Entry 8ZIR (electron microscopy, 3.08 A resolution); this record covers chains O and P of the 18 polymer chains in the assembly.

== Chain O (and P) ==
Name: HerA
From: Agrobacterium tumefaciens
Notes: chain P of this document is another copy of the same molecule, construct and numbering; everything in this record applies to it too
Amino-acid sequence (617 residues; each row starts with the number of its first residue):
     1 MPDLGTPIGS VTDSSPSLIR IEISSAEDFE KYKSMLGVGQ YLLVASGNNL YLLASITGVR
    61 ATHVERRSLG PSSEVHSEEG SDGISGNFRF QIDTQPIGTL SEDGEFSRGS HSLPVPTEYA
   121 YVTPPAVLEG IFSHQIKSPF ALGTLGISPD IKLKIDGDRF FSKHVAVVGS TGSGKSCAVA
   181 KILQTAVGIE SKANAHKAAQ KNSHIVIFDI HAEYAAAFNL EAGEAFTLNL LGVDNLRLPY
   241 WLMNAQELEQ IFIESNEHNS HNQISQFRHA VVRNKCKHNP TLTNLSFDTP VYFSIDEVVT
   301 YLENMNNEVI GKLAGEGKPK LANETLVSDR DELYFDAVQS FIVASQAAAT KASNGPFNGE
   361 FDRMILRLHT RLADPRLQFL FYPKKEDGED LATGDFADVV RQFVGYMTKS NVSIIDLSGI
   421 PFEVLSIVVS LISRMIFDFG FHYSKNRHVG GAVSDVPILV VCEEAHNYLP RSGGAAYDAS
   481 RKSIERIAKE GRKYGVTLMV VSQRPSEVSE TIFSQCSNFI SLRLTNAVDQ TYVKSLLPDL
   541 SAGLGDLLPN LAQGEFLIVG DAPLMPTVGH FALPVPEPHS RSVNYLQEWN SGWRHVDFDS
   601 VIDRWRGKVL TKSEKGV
Unresolved in the structure: 64-86, 191-200, 221-224, 448-455, 580-596, 606-617 (chain P: 65-86, 147-150, 580-617)
Metal / ion sites: Mg2+: S176 (together with ATP)
Ligand contacts: ATP (adenosine-5'-triphosphate): S170, T171, G172, S173, G174, K175, S176, C177, Q503, Q553, G554, F571, A572, L573

== Chain O / chain P interface ==
Contacting residue pairs (39; chain O residue first):
  K33(O) - L113(P)  hydrogen bond (side chain-backbone)
  V59(O) - S15(P)
  V59(O) - P16(P)
  V59(O) - L113(P)  hydrophobic
  R60(O) - S14(P)
  A61(O) - D13(P)
  A61(O) - S14(P)  hydrogen bond (backbone-backbone)
  T62(O) - D13(P)  hydrogen bond
  T171(O) - D561(P)
  G359(O) - H261(P)
  L366(O) - R268(P)
  T370(O) - D288(P)
  R376(O) - F441(P)
  R376(O) - R486(P)
  S418(O) - E490(P)
  S418(O) - K493(P)  hydrogen bond
  I420(O) - E490(P)
  P421(O) - E490(P)
  F422(O) - E485(P)
  F422(O) - R486(P)
  F422(O) - K489(P)
  F422(O) - E490(P)  hydrogen bond (backbone-side chain)
  N467(O) - K489(P)
  R523(O) - R108(P)
  T525(O) - P538(P)
  T525(O) - D539(P)
  N526(O) - P538(P)
  N550(O) - P16(P)  hydrogen bond (side chain-backbone)
  N550(O) - G109(P)
  N550(O) - S110(P)
  E555(O) - H111(P)  salt bridge
  F598(O) - V404(P)  hydrophobic
  I602(O) - A397(P)  hydrophobic
  R604(O) - H442(P)
  R604(O) - K445(P)
  W605(O) - M435(P)
  W605(O) - D438(P)
  W605(O) - F439(P)
  W605(O) - H442(P)
Other interface residues (no listed pair), chain O (35 interface residues in all): E30, H63, F88, D362, G419, Y477, A527, L551, A552, Q553, V601
Other interface residues (no listed pair), chain P (37 interface residues in all): T12, V115, P116, T117, F396, R401, Y406, L537, L540

== In short ==
35 residues of chain O and 37 residues of chain P are in contact; the contacts include 6 hydrogen bonds and 1
salt bridge. Among the polar pairs are E555(O)-H111(P), K33(O)-L113(P) and T62(O)-D13(P). Bound to chain O:
ATP.
Chain O and chain P are both HerA (Agrobacterium tumefaciens); the structure, DUF4297-HerA complex, was
determined by electron microscopy together with 8ZGI, 8ZIQ, 8ZIS and 8ZIT from the same study.
